Entry 6R2O (X-ray diffraction, 2.46 A resolution); this record covers chains A and D of the 4 polymer chains in the assembly.

== Chain A ==
Molecule: Hemoglobin subunit alpha
From: Equus caballus
UniProt: P01958 (HBA_HORSE); residues 1-141 here correspond to UniProt positions 2-142 (UniProt number = residue number + 1)
Chain sequence (141 residues; numbered 1 to 141; the number before each row is that of its first residue):
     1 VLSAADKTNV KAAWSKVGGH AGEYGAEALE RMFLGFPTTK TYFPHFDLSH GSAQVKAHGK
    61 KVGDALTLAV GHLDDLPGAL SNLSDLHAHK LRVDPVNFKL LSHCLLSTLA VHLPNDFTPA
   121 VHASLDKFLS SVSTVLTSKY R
Metal / ion sites: heme Fe near His-87 (its only coordinating residue here)
Small-molecule neighbours: heme (HEM): Met-32, Thr-39, Tyr-42, Phe-43, His-45, Phe-46, His-58, Lys-61, Val-62, Ala-65, Leu-66, Asn-82, Leu-83, Leu-86, His-87, Leu-91, Val-93, Asn-97, Phe-98, Leu-101, Val-132, Leu-136
Swiss-Prot annotation at these positions:
  - binding site (O2): His-58
  - binding site (heme b): His-87
  - modified residue: Ser-3 (Phosphoserine), Lys-7 (N6-succinyllysine), Thr-8 (Phosphothreonine), Lys-11 (N6-succinyllysine), Lys-16 (N6-acetyllysine), Tyr-24 (Phosphotyrosine), Lys-40 (N6-succinyllysine), Ser-49 (Phosphoserine), Ser-102 (Phosphoserine), Thr-108 (Phosphothreonine), Ser-124 (Phosphoserine), Ser-131 (Phosphoserine), Thr-134 (Phosphothreonine), Thr-137 (Phosphothreonine), Ser-138 (Phosphoserine)

== Chain D ==
Molecule: Hemoglobin subunit beta
From: Equus caballus
UniProt: P02062 (HBB_HORSE); numbering as in UniProt (aligned over 1-145)
Chain sequence (145 residues; each row starts with the number of its first residue):
     1 VQLSGEEKAA VLALWDKVNE EEVGGEALGR LLVVYPWTQR FFDSFGDLSN PGAVMGNPKV
    61 KAHGKKVLHS FGEGVHHLDN LKGTFAALSE LHCDKLHVDP ENFRLLGNVL VVVLARHFGK
   121 DFTPELQASY QKVVAGVANA LAHKY
Metal / ion sites: Na+ near Tyr-35 (its only coordinating residue here); heme Fe near His-92 (its only coordinating residue here)
Small-molecule neighbours: heme (HEM): Leu-31, Thr-38, Phe-41, Phe-42, Phe-45, His-63, Lys-66, Val-67, Ser-70, Phe-71, Phe-85, Leu-88, Leu-91, His-92, Leu-96, Val-98, Asn-102, Phe-103, Leu-106, Val-137, Leu-141
Swiss-Prot annotation at these positions:
  - binding site (heme b): His-63, His-92
  - modified residue: Val-1 (N-acetylvaline), Ser-44 (Phosphoserine), Lys-59 (N6-acetyllysine), Lys-82 (N6-acetyllysine), Cys-93 (S-nitrosocysteine), Lys-144 (N6-acetyllysine)

== Interface between chain A and chain D ==
Residue-residue contacts - 15 pairs, chain A then chain D:
  Thr-38(A) with His-97(D); Tyr-145(D)
  Thr-41(A) with Arg-40(D), hydrogen bond (backbone-side chain)
  Tyr-42(A) with Arg-40(D)
  Leu-91(A) with Arg-40(D)
  Arg-92(A) with Trp-37(D); Gln-39(D), hydrogen bond; Arg-40(D); Asp-43(D), salt bridge
  Val-93(A) with Trp-37(D)
  Asp-94(A) with Trp-37(D); Asn-102(D), hydrogen bond
  Pro-95(A) with Trp-37(D)
  Val-96(A) with Asp-99(D)
  Lys-139(A) with Pro-36(D)
Also at the interface, not in a pair above, chain D (10 interface residues in all): Glu-101

== In short ==
Chain A and chain D each contribute 10 residues to their interface, with 3 hydrogen bonds and 1 salt bridge.
Among the polar pairs are Arg-92(A)/Asp-43(D), Thr-41(A)/Arg-40(D) and Arg-92(A)/Gln-39(D). Bound to chain A:
heme. Ligands of chain D: heme.
Here chain A is Hemoglobin subunit alpha and chain D is Hemoglobin subunit beta, both from Equus caballus.
Entry 6R2O (Hemoglobin structure from serial crystallography with a 3D-printed nozzle) was determined by X-ray
diffraction.
